6UTY - chains DDD and 222 of the 8 polymer chains in the assembly; structure by X-ray diffraction, 4.15 A resolution (low resolution: residue-level contacts below are approximate; hydrogen-bond / salt-bridge calls are withheld).

Chain DDD:
Protein: DNA-directed RNA polymerase subunit beta'
Source organism: Escherichia coli
Notes: EC 2.7.7.6
UniProtKB: P0A8T7 (RPOC_ECOLI); numbering as in UniProt (aligned over 1-1407)
Sequence (1407 residues; numbered 1 to 1407; the number before each row is that of its first residue):
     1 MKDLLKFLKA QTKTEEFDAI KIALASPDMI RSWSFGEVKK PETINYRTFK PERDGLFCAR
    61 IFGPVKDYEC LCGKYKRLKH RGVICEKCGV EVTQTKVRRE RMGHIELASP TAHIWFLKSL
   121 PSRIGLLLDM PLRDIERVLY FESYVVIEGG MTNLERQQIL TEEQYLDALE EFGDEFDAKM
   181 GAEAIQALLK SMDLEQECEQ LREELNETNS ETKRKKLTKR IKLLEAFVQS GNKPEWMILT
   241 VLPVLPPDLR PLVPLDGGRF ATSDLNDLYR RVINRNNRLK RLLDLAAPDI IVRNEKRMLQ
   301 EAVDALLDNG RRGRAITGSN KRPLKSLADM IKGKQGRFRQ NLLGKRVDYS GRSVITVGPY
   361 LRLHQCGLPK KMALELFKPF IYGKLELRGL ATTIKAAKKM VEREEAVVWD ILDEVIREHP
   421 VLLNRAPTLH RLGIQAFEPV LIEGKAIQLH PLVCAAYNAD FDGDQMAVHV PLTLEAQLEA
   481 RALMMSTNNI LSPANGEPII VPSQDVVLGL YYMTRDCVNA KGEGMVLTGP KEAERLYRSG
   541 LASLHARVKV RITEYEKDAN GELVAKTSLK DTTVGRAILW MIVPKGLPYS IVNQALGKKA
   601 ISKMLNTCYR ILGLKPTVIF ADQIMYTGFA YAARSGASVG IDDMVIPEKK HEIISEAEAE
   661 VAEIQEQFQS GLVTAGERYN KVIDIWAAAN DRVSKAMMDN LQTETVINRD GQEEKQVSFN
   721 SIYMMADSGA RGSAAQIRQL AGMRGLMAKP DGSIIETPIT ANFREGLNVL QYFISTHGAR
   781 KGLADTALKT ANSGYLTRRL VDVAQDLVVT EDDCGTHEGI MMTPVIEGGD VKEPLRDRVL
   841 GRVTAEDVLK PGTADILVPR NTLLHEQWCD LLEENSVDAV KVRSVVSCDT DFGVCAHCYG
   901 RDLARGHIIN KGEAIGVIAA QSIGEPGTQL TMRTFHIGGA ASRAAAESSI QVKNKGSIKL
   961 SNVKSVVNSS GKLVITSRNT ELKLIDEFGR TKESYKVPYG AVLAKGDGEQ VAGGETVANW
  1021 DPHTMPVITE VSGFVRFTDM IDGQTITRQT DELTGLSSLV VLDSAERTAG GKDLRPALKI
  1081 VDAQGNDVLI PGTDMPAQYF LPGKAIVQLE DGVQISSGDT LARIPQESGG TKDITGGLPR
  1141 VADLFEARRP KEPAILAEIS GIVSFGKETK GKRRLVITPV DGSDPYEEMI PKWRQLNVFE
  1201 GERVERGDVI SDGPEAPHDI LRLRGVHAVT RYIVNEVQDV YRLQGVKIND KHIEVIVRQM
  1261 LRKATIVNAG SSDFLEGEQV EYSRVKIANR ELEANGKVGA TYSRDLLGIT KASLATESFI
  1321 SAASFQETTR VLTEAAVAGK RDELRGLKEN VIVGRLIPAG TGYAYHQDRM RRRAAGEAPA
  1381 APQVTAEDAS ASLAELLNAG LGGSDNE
Disordered / not traced: 1-14, 1377-1407
Bound ions: Zn2+ site 1: Cys-72, Cys-85, Cys-88; Mg2+ site 1: Asp-460, Asp-462, Asp-464; Mg2+ site 2: Asp-460, Asp-462 (together with CTP); Zn2+ site 2: Cys-814, Cys-895
Small-molecule neighbours: CTP (cytidine-5'-triphosphate): Arg-425, Ala-426, Pro-427, Asn-458, Asp-460, Asp-462, Arg-731, Met-932, Arg-933, His-936, Ile-937
Curated features (UniProtKB/Swiss-Prot):
  - binding site (Zn(2+)): Cys-70, Cys-72, Cys-85, Cys-88, Cys-814, Cys-888, Cys-895, Cys-898
  - binding site (Mg(2+)): Asp-460, Asp-462, Asp-464
  - modified residue: Lys-983 (N6-acetyllysine)
  - mutagenesis: Gln-504 (Q504P: Resistant to antibiotics salinamide A and B), Asn-690 (N690D: Resistant to antibiotics salinamide A and B), Met-697 (M697V: Resistant to antibiotics salinamide A and B), Ala-735 (A735T: Resistant to antibiotics salinamide A and B), Arg-738 (R738C/H/P/S: Resistant to antibiotics salinamide A and B), Ala-748 (A748E: Resistant to antibiotics salinamide A and B), Pro-758 (P758S/T: Resistant to antibiotics salinamide A and B), Phe-763 (F763C: Resistant to antibiotics salinamide A and B), Ser-775 (S775A: Resistant to antibiotics salinamide A and B), Ala-779 (A779T/V: Resistant to antibiotics salinamide A and B), Arg-780 (R780C: Resistant to antibiotics salinamide A and B), Gly-782 (G782A/C: Resistant to antibiotics salinamide A and B), 1 further mutagenesis entry in UniProt

Chain 222:
Molecule: Synthetic DNA 50-MER (promoter DNA template strand)
Sequence (50 nucleotides; each row starts with the number of its first residue):
     3 TCCGCGTCAG ACTCGTAGGA TTATAGCATA CGTGAGGTGG GATGTCAAGG
Disordered / not traced: 37-52

Interface between chain DDD and chain 222:
Contacting residue pairs - 27 pairs, chain DDD then chain 222:
  Lys-87(DDD) with DG36(222)
  Ser-210(DDD) with DT3(222)
  Thr-212(DDD) with DT3(222)
  Arg-259(DDD) with DA22(222)
  Arg-311(DDD) with DA11(222)
  Asn-320(DDD) with DT23(222)
  Lys-332(DDD) with DA11(222)
  Lys-334(DDD) with DC14(222); DT15(222)
  Arg-339(DDD) with DA13(222)
  Arg-346(DDD) with DG17(222)
  Arg-352(DDD) with DG17(222)
  Ala-426(DDD) with DC16(222)
  Ala-787(DDD) with DC14(222)
  Thr-790(DDD) with DC14(222)
  Ala-791(DDD) with DA13(222); DC14(222)
  Gly-794(DDD) with DC14(222)
  Tyr-795(DDD) with DG12(222); DA13(222); DC14(222)
  Gln-1326(DDD) with DG12(222)
  Glu-1327(DDD) with DA11(222); DG12(222)
  Thr-1329(DDD) with DA11(222)
  Arg-1330(DDD) with DC10(222); DA11(222)
Also at the interface, not in a pair above, chain DDD (27 interface residues in all): Lys-118, Leu-120, Ser-319, Pro-427, Gln-465, Thr-1328
Also at the interface, not in a pair above, chain 222 (13 interface residues in all): DT18

In short:
The interface between chain DDD and chain 222 involves 27 residues on one side and 13 on the other. Bound to
chain DDD: CTP. Curated annotation (UniProt) lists 8 Zn2+-binding residues, 3 Mg2+-binding residues and 13
mutagenesis sites on chain DDD.
Here chain DDD is DNA-directed RNA polymerase subunit beta' (Escherichia coli) and chain 222 is Synthetic DNA
50-MER (promoter DNA template strand). Entry 6UTY (E. coli sigma-S transcription initiation complex with a
mismatching CTP ("Old" crystal soaked with CTP for ...) was determined by X-ray diffraction (same publication
as 6UTV, 6UTW, 6UTX, 6UTZ, 6UU0, 6UU1 and 11 further entries).
